6J50 - chains N and b of the 27 polymer chains in the assembly; structure by electron microscopy, 4.70 A resolution (low resolution: residue-level contacts below are approximate; hydrogen-bond / salt-bridge calls are withheld).

[Chain N]
Molecule: 198-nt DNA strand
Sequence (198 nucleotides; each row starts with the number of its first residue; numbers below 1 keep their minus sign (DG-125 is residue -125)):
  -125 GCTTACGTCAGTCTGGCCATCTTTGTGTTTGGTGTGTTTGGGTGGTGGCC
   -75 GTTTTCGTTGTTTTTTTCTGTCTCGTGCCTGGTGTCTTGGGTGTAATCCC
   -25 CTTGGCGGTTAAAACGCGGGGGACAGCGCGTACGTGCGTTTAAGCGGTGC
    25 TAGAGCTGTCTACGACCAATTGAGCGGCCTCGGCACCGGGATTCTGAT
Disordered / not traced: -125 to -56, -37 to -33

[Chain b]
Molecule: Histone H4
Organism: Homo sapiens
Reference sequence: P62805 (H4_HUMAN); residues 0-102 here correspond to UniProt positions 1-103 (UniProt number = residue number + 1)
Amino-acid sequence (106 residues; numbered -3 to 102; the number before each row is that of its first residue; numbers below 1 keep their minus sign (Gly-3 is residue -3)):
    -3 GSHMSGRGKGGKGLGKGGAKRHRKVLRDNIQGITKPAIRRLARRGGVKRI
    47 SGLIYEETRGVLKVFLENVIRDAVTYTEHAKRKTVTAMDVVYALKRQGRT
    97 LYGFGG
Disordered / not traced: -3 to 22
Differences from the reference sequence: expression tag (-3 to -1)
Swiss-Prot annotation at these positions:
  - DNA-binding region: Lys16 to Lys20
  - modified residue: Ser1 (N-acetylserine), Arg3 (Asymmetric dimethylarginine), Lys5 (N6-(2-hydroxyisobutyryl)lysine), Lys8 (N6-(2-hydroxyisobutyryl)lysine), Lys12 (N6-(2-hydroxyisobutyryl)lysine), Lys16 (N6-(2-hydroxyisobutyryl)lysine), Lys20 (N6,N6,N6-trimethyllysine), Lys31 (N6-(2-hydroxyisobutyryl)lysine), Lys44 (N6-(2-hydroxyisobutyryl)lysine), Ser47 (Phosphoserine), Tyr51 (Phosphotyrosine), Lys59 (N6-(2-hydroxyisobutyryl)lysine), Lys77 (N6-(2-hydroxyisobutyryl)lysine), Lys79 (N6-(2-hydroxyisobutyryl)lysine), Thr80 (Phosphothreonine), Tyr88 (Phosphotyrosine), Lys91 (N6-(2-hydroxyisobutyryl)lysine)
  - cross-link (Glycyl lysine isopeptide (Lys-Gly)): Lys12 (interchain with G-Cter in SUMO2), Lys20 (interchain with G-Cter in SUMO2), Lys31 (interchain with G-Cter in SUMO2), Lys59 (interchain with G-Cter in SUMO2), Lys79 (interchain with G-Cter in SUMO2), Lys91 (interchain with G-Cter in SUMO2)

[How chain N and chain b interact]
Residue-residue contacts (10; chain N residue first):
  DC7(N) - Arg45(b)
  DC7(N) - Ser47(b)
  DC7(N) - Gly48(b)
  DG8(N) - Arg45(b)
  DG8(N) - Ile46(b)
  DG27(N) - Lys79(b)
  DA28(N) - Arg78(b)
  DA28(N) - Lys79(b)
  DA28(N) - Thr80(b)
  DG29(N) - Arg78(b)
Also at the interface, not in a pair above, chain b (8 interface residues in all): Lys77

[Overview]
5 residues of chain N and 8 residues of chain b are in contact. Curated annotation (UniProt) lists a
DNA-binding region on chain b.
Here chain N is a 198-nt DNA strand and chain b is Histone H4 (Homo sapiens). Entry 6J50 (RNA polymerase II
elongation complex bound with Spt4/5 and foreign DNA, stalled at SHL(-1) of the ...) was determined by
electron microscopy, deposited together with 6IR9, 6J4W, 6J4X, 6J4Y, 6J4Z and 6J51.
